PDB entry 8YIL | electron microscopy, 2.58 A resolution | chains O and S of the 20 polymer chains in the assembly

== Chain O ==
Molecule: Cytochrome c1, heme protein, mitochondrial
Source organism: Saccharomyces cerevisiae
Notes: EC 7.1.1.8
Reference sequence: A0A5B9RH60 (A0A5B9RH60_YEASX); residues 62-309 here = UniProt positions 62-309
Amino-acid sequence (248 residues; row label = number of the first residue in the row):
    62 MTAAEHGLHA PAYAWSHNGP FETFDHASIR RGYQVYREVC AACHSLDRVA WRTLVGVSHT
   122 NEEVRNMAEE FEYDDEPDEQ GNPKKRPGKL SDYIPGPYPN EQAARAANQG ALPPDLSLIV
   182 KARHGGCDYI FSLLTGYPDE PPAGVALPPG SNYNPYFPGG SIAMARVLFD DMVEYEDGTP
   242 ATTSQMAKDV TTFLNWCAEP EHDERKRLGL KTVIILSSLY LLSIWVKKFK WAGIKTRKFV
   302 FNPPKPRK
Ion coordination: heme Fe near His105 (its only coordinating residue here)
Residues lining bound ligands:
  - phosphatidic acid (6PH; (1R)-2-(phosphonooxy)-1-[(tridecanoyloxy)methyl]ethyl pentadecanoate): Leu269, Lys272, Thr273, Ile276, Leu277
  - cardiolipin (CN3; (2R,5S,11R,14R)-5,8,11-trihydroxy-2-(nonanoyloxy)-5,11-dioxido-16-oxo-14-[(propanoyloxy)methyl]-4,6,10,12,15-pentaoxa-5,11-diphosphanonadec-1-yl undecanoate): Tyr281, Ile285, Lys288, Lys289
  - heme (HEM): Val100, Cys101, Cys104, His105, Asn169, Leu173, Pro174, Pro175, Leu177, Ile180, Arg184, Tyr190, Ile191, Leu194, Leu195, Phe218, Ile223, Ala224, Met225, Val228, Leu229, Leu255

== Chain S ==
Molecule: Cytochrome b-c1 complex subunit 8
Source organism: Saccharomyces cerevisiae
Reference sequence: A0A6A5PU80 (A0A6A5PU80_YEASX); residue numbers follow UniProt; this construct covers 2-94
Amino-acid sequence (93 residues; row label = number of the first residue in the row):
     2 GPPSGKTYMG WWGHMGGPKQ KGITSYAVSP YAQKPLQGIF HNAVFNSFRR FKSQFLYVLI
    62 PAGIYWYWWK NGNEYNEFLY SKAGREELER VNV

== How chain O and chain S interact ==
Residue-residue contacts - 26 pairs, chain O then chain S:
  Met62(O) with Tyr81(S)
  Thr63(O) with Tyr81(S)
  Trp286(O) with Leu37(S)
  Lys289(O) with Gly39(S); Asn43(S)
  Phe290(O) with Pro31(S); Tyr32(S), hydrophobic
  Ala293(O) with Gln34(S)
  Thr297(O) with Gln34(S), hydrogen bond
  Arg298(O) with Tyr27(S)
  Lys299(O) with Thr25(S); Ser26(S); Tyr27(S), hydrogen bond (backbone-backbone)
  Phe300(O) with Ile24(S), hydrophobic; Thr25(S); Ser26(S)
  Val301(O) with Gly23(S); Ile24(S); Thr25(S), hydrogen bond (backbone-backbone); Tyr27(S), hydrophobic
  Phe302(O) with Lys22(S); Gly23(S); Ile24(S), hydrophobic
  Asn303(O) with Gly23(S), hydrogen bond (backbone-backbone)
  Pro305(O) with Lys22(S)
  Lys309(O) with Lys22(S)
Also at the interface, not in a pair above, chain O (16 interface residues in all): Gly294
Also at the interface, not in a pair above, chain S (17 interface residues in all): Ala28, Val29, Pro36, Ile40

== Summary ==
16 residues of chain O and 17 residues of chain S are in contact; the contacts include 4 hydrogen bonds. Among
the polar pairs are Thr297(O)-Gln34(S), Lys299(O)-Tyr27(S) and Val301(O)-Thr25(S). Bound to chain O:
cardiolipin, heme and phosphatidic acid.
Here chain O is Cytochrome c1, heme protein, mitochondrial and chain S is Cytochrome b-c1 complex subunit 8,
both from Saccharomyces cerevisiae. Entry 8YIL (Cryo-EM structure of Saccharomyces cerevisiae bc1 complex in
YF24228-bound state) was determined by electron microscopy.
